PDB entry 9J0A | X-ray diffraction, 3.30 A resolution | chains A and C of the 3 polymer chains in the assembly

Chain A:
Name: Cohesin subunit SA-2
Organism: Mus musculus
Reference sequence: O35638 (STAG2_MOUSE); residue numbers follow UniProt; this construct covers 80-1060
Chain sequence (985 residues; each row starts with the number of its first residue):
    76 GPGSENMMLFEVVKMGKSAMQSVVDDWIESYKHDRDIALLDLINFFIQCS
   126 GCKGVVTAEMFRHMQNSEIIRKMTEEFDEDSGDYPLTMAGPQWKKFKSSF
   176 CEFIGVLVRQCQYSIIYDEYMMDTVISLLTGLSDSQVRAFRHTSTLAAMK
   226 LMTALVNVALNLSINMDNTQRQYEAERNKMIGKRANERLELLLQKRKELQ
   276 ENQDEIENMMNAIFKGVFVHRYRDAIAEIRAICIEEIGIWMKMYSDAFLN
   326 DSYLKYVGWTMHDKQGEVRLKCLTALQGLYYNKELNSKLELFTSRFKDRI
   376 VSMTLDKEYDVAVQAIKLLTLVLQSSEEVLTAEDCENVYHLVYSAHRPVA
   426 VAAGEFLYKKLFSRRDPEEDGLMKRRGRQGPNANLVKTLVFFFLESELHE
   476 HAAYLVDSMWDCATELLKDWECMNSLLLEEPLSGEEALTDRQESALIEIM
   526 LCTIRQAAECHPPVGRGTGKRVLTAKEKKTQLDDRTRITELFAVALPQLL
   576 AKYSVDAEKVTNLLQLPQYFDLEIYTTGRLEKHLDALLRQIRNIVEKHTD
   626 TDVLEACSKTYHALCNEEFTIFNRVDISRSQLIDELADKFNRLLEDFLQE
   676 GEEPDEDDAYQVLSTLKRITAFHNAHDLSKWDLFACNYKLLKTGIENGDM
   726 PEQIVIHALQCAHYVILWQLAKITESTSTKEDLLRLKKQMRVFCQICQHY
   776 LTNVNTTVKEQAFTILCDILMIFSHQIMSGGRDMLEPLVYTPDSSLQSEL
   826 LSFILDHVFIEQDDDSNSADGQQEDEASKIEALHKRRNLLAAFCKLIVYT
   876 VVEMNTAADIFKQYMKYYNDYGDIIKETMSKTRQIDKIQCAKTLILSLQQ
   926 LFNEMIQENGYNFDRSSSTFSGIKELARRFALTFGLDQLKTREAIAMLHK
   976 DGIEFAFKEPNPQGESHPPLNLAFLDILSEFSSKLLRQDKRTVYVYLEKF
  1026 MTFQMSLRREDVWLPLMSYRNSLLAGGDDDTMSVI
Unresolved in the structure: 76-82, 255-260, 441-455, 839-849, 959-961, 989-993, 1049-1060
Construct notes: expression tag (76-79)
Swiss-Prot annotation at these positions:
  - modified residue: Lys-607 (N6-acetyllysine), Ser-1058 (Phosphoserine)

Chain C:
Name: Ankyrin repeat domain-containing protein 11
Organism: Mus musculus
Reference sequence: E9Q4F7 (ANR11_MOUSE); residues 221-257 here correspond to UniProt positions 342-378 (UniProt number = residue number + 121)
Chain sequence (41 residues; row label = number of the first residue in the row):
   217 GPGSPVKDEYEFDEDDEQDRVPPVDDKHLLKKDYRKEAKAN
Unresolved in the structure: 217-223, 248-257
Construct notes: expression tag (217-220)

Chain A / chain C interface:
Residue-residue contacts (42; chain A residue first):
  Phe-136(A) / Asp-242(C)
  Met-139(A) / Asp-242(C)
  Gln-140(A) / Val-240(C)
  Gln-140(A) / Asp-241(C)  hydrogen bond (side chain-backbone)
  Gln-140(A) / Asp-242(C)  hydrogen bond (side chain-backbone)
  Asn-141(A) / Asp-241(C)  hydrogen bond (side chain-backbone)
  Asn-141(A) / Asp-242(C)  hydrogen bond (backbone-side chain)
  Asp-198(A) / Lys-243(C)
  Asp-198(A) / His-244(C)  hydrogen bond (side chain-backbone)
  Asp-198(A) / Leu-245(C)  hydrogen bond (side chain-backbone)
  Ile-201(A) / Leu-245(C)  hydrophobic
  Ser-202(A) / Asp-241(C)
  Ser-202(A) / Asp-242(C)  hydrogen bond (side chain-backbone)
  Ser-202(A) / Lys-243(C)
  Ser-202(A) / His-244(C)  hydrogen bond (side chain-backbone)
  Thr-205(A) / His-244(C)
  Met-284(A) / Leu-245(C)  hydrophobic
  Val-294(A) / Glu-230(C)
  Val-294(A) / Asp-232(C)
  His-295(A) / Asp-232(C)  salt bridge
  His-295(A) / Asp-235(C)  salt bridge
  Tyr-297(A) / Phe-228(C)
  Tyr-297(A) / Glu-230(C)  hydrogen bond
  Arg-298(A) / Glu-230(C)  salt bridge
  Arg-298(A) / Asp-231(C)
  Arg-298(A) / Asp-232(C)  salt bridge
  Asp-326(A) / Glu-225(C)
  Asp-326(A) / Tyr-226(C)  hydrogen bond
  Ser-327(A) / Glu-225(C)
  Leu-329(A) / Tyr-226(C)
  Lys-330(A) / Glu-225(C)  salt bridge
  Lys-330(A) / Tyr-226(C)
  Tyr-331(A) / Glu-230(C)  hydrogen bond
  Trp-334(A) / Glu-225(C)
  Trp-334(A) / Tyr-226(C)  hydrogen bond (side chain-backbone)
  Trp-334(A) / Glu-227(C)
  Trp-334(A) / Phe-228(C)  hydrophobic
  Trp-334(A) / Glu-230(C)
  Lys-363(A) / Tyr-226(C)
  Phe-367(A) / Tyr-226(C)
  Arg-370(A) / Tyr-226(C)  hydrogen bond (side chain-backbone)
  Phe-371(A) / Tyr-226(C)  hydrophobic
Interface residues without a listed pair, chain A (28 interface residues in all): His-138, Gly-206, Asn-283, Ala-287, Leu-366
Interface residues without a listed pair, chain C (16 interface residues in all): Pro-239, Lys-247

Summary:
Chain A and chain C form an interface of 28 and 16 residues respectively, with 13 hydrogen bonds and 5 salt
bridges. Polar pairs include His-295(A)/Asp-232(C), His-295(A)/Asp-235(C) and Arg-298(A)/Glu-230(C).
Chain A is Cohesin subunit SA-2 and chain C is Ankyrin repeat domain-containing protein 11, both from Mus
musculus; the structure, Complex structure of ANKRD11/STAG2/RAD21, was determined by X-ray diffraction.
